8IFG - chains E and P of the 7 polymer chains in the assembly; structure by electron microscopy, 3.20 A resolution.

== Chain E ==
Protein: Chromatin modification-related protein eaf3
Source organism: Schizosaccharomyces pombe (strain 972 / ATCC 24843)
Reference sequence: O13953 (EAF3_SCHPO); residues 1-337 here = UniProt positions 1-337
Amino-acid sequence (337 residues; numbered 1 to 337; the number before each row is that of its first residue):
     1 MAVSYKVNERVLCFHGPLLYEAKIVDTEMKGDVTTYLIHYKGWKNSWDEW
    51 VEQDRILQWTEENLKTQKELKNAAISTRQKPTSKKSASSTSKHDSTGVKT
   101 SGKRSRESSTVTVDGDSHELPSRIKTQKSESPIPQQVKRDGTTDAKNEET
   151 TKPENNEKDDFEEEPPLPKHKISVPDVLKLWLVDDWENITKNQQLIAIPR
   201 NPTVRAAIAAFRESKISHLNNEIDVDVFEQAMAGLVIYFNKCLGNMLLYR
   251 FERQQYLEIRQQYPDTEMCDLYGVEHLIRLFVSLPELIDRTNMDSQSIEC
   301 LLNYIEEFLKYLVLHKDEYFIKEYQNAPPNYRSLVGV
Unresolved in the structure: 1-161

== Chain P ==
Protein: Cph2
Source organism: Schizosaccharomyces pombe (strain 972 / ATCC 24843)
Reference sequence: Q09698 (YA27_SCHPO); residues 1-607 here = UniProt positions 1-607
Amino-acid sequence (607 residues; numbered 1 to 607; the number before each row is that of its first residue):
     1 MDAKPWNHTSEAFQASILEDLKIIQKAGAERNAKSSHGSINSRSASPNKA
    51 TSRRNRAQNGNSNGRASVDNSDDGSKDDLDYSPSVKRKHVNGEGAEKGDH
   101 DTSNNGPSITKLRRKVRRTYDTKDGFVAWNTLDDDFRPIVPDQERSRKIN
   151 PQKGNNNNLLKENKSLKTTAKDLSDISSSSMKKANNSSKPLFSGKLTFKA
   201 NIPVPTSEVVTENNVTRNVTVYSNQKHLGNESENFNDMEGRAEDISSNEL
   251 LPTPEEYPYRYNNDYCSACHGPGNFLCCETCPNSFHFTCIDPPIEEKNLP
   301 DDAWYCNECKHHSLYNELDEQEELESNVKEEGTMVDVWMQLCTYIDSHNP
   351 IQFHLPHSISSFFRGVGSGVMGEYIETDVLKHLKSSRRSNGEERDPLLLK
   401 SKSGTPILCFRCHKSALVSQSILACDYCNSYWHPDCLNPPLATLPSNLRK
   451 WKCPNHSDHVTPRYRLPEKAKVIRVGLPRGFKNKGNIVIDENEDEPSVQT
   501 IQLQGKIRVVPSKPFKLNFLEQIRDNVINLRKMVEQDEQLCIETFSKFDF
   551 YATRDCELPLRILCDVANDNLENDDYVLALRDLLRISKWDPNQPVPAPFD
   601 LANLLSY
Unresolved in the structure: 1-332, 384-392, 494-512, 600-607
Metal / ion sites: Zn2+ site 1: Cys409, Cys412, His433, Cys436; Zn2+ site 2: Cys425, Cys428, Cys453, His456
UniProt features mapped onto this chain:
  - zinc finger: Asn263 to His312 (PHD-type 1), Pro406 to His459 (PHD-type 2)
From the paper describing this entry:
  - Zn2+ coordination: Cys409, Cys412, Cys425, Cys428, His433, Cys436, Cys453, His456

== Chain E / chain P interface ==
Pairs across the interface (10):
  Glu162(E) - Lys469(P)  salt bridge
  Ile223(E) - Arg479(P)
  Asp226(E) - Arg479(P)
  Val227(E) - Leu477(P)  hydrophobic
  Gln230(E) - Pro478(P)
  Asp294(E) - Val475(P)
  Asp294(E) - Phe481(P)
  Gln296(E) - Phe481(P)
  Gln296(E) - Lys482(P)  hydrogen bond (side chain-backbone)
  Ser297(E) - Leu477(P)
Also at the interface, not in a pair above, chain E (12 interface residues in all): Glu222, Asn292, Met293, Cys300
Also at the interface, not in a pair above, chain P (10 interface residues in all): Ile473, Gly476, Gly480

== Overview ==
The interface between chain E and chain P involves 12 residues on one side and 10 on the other; the contacts
include 1 hydrogen bond and 1 salt bridge. Polar contacts include Glu162(E)-Lys469(P) and Gln296(E)-Lys482(P).
Cys409(P), Cys412(P), His433(P) and Cys436(P) coordinate Zn2+ site 1. The paper reports Zn2+ coordination by
Cys409(P), Cys412(P) and Cys425(P) among others.
Chain E is Chromatin modification-related protein eaf3 and chain P is Cph2, both from Schizosaccharomyces
pombe (strain 972 / ATCC 24843); the structure, Cryo-EM structure of the Clr6S (Clr6-HDAC) complex from S.
pombe, was determined by electron microscopy.
